8RIU - chains C and F of the 6 polymer chains in the assembly; structure by X-ray diffraction, 1.89 A resolution.

[Chain C (and F)]
Molecule: Acetyl-CoA decarbonylase/synthase complex subunit epsilon
Organism: Candidatus Methanoperedenaceae archaeon GB50
Notes: chain F of this document is another copy of the same molecule, construct and numbering; everything in this record applies to it too
UniProt: A0A7R9N5A2 (A0A7R9N5A2_9EURY); numbering as in UniProt (aligned over 1-174)
Amino-acid sequence (174 residues; numbered 1 to 174; the number before each row is that of its first residue):
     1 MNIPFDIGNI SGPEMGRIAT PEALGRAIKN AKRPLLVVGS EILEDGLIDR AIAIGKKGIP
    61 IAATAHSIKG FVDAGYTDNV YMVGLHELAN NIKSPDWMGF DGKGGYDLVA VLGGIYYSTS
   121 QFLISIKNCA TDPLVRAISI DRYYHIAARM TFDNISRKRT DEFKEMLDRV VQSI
Metal / ion sites: K+: Phe5, Asp6 (shared with 3 residues of chain A)

[How chain C and chain F interact]
Contacting residue pairs - 10 pairs, chain C then chain F:
  Met1(C) - Arg17(F)
  Ile7(C) - Pro13(F)
  Ile10(C) - Ile10(F)  hydrophobic
  Ile10(C) - Gly12(F)
  Ile10(C) - Pro13(F)  hydrophobic
  Gly12(C) - Ile10(F)
  Pro13(C) - Ile7(F)
  Pro13(C) - Ile10(F)  hydrophobic
  Met15(C) - Ile10(F)  hydrophobic
  Arg17(C) - Met1(F)
Also at the interface, not in a pair above, chain F (7 interface residues in all): Met15

[In short]
Chain C and chain F each contribute 7 residues to their interface. The K+ site is built by Phe5(C) and
Asp6(C).
Both chains are Acetyl-CoA decarbonylase/synthase complex subunit epsilon (Candidatus Methanoperedenaceae
archaeon GB50). Entry 8RIU (Crystal structure of the F420-reducing carbon monoxide dehydrogenase component
from the ethanotroph Candidatus Ethanoperedens thermophilum) was determined by X-ray diffraction (same
publication as 8RJA).
